9G1X - chains A and E of the 14 polymer chains in the assembly; structure by electron microscopy, 3.50 A resolution.

[Chain A]
Protein: DNA-directed RNA polymerase I subunit RPA190
From: Saccharomyces cerevisiae
Notes: EC 2.7.7.6
Reference sequence: P10964 (RPA1_YEAST); residue numbers follow UniProt; this construct covers 1-1664
Sequence (1664 residues; numbered 1 to 1664; the number before each row is that of its first residue):
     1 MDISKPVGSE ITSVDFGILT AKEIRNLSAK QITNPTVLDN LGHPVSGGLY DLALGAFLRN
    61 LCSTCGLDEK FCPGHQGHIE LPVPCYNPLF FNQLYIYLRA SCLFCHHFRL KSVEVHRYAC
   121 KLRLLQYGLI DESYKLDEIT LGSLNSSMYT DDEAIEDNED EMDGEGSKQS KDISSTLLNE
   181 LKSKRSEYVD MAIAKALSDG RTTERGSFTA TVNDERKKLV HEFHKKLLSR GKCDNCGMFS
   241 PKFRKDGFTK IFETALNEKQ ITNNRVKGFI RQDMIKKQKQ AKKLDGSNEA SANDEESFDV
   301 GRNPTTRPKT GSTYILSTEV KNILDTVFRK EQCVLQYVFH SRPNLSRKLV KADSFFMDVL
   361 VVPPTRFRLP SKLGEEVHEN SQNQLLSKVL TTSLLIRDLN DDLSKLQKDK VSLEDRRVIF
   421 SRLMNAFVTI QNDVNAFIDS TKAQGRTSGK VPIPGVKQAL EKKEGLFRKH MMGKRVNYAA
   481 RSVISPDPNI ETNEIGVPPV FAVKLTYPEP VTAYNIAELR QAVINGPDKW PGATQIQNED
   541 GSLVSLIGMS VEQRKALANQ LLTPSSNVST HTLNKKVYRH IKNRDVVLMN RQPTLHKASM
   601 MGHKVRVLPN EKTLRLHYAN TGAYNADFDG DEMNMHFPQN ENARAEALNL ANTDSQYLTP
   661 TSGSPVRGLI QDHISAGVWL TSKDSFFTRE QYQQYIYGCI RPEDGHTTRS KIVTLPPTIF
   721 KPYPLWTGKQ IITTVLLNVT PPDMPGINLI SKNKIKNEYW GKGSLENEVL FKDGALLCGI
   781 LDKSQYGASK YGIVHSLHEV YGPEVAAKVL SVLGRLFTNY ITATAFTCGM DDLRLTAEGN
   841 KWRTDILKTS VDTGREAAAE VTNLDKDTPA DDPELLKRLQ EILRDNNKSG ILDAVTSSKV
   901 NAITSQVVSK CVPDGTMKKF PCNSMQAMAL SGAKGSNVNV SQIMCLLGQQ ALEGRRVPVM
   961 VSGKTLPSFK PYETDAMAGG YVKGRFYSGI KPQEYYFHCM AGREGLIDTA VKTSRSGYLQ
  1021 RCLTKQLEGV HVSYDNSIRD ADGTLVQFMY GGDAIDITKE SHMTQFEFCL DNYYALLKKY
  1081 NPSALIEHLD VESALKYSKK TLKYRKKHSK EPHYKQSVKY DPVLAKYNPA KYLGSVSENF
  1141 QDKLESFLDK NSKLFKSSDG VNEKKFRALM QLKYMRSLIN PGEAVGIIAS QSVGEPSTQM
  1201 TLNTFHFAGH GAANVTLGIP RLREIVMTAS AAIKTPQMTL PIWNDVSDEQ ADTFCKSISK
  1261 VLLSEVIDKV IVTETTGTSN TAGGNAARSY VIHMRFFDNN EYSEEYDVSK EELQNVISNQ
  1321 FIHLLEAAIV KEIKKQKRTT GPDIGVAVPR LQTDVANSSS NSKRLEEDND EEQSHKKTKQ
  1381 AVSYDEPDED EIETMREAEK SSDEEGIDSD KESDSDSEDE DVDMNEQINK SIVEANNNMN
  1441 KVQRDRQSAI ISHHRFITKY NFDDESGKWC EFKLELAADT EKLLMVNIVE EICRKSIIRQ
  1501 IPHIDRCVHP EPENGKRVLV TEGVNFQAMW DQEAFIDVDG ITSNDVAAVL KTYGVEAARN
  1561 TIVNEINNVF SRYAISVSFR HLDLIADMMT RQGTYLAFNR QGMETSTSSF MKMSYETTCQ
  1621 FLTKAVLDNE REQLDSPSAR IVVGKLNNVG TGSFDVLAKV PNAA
Disordered / not traced: 141-173, 256-311, 407-412, 446-450, 1154-1159, 1200-1216, 1230-1543, 1664
Metal / ion sites: Zn2+ site 1: Cys62, Cys65, Cys72, His75; Zn2+ site 2: Cys102, Cys105, Cys233, Cys236
Curated features (UniProtKB/Swiss-Prot):
  - region: Pro992 to Glu1004 (Bridging helix)
  - binding site (Zn(2+)): Cys62, Cys65, Cys72, His75, Cys102, Cys105, Cys233, Cys236
  - binding site (Mg(2+)): Asp627, Asp629, Asp631
  - modified residue (Phosphoserine): Ser889, Ser1636
What the authors report for this chain:
  - specificity-determining residues: Pro593 (proposed by the authors, not directly observed)

[Chain E]
Protein: DNA-directed RNA polymerases I, II, and III subunit RPABC1
From: Saccharomyces cerevisiae
Reference sequence: P20434 (RPAB1_YEAST); residues 1-215 here = UniProt positions 1-215
Sequence (215 residues; numbered 1 to 215; the number before each row is that of its first residue):
     1 MDQENERNIS RLWRAFRTVK EMVKDRGYFI TQEEVELPLE DFKAKYCDSM GRPQRKMMSF
    61 QANPTEESIS KFPDMGSLWV EFCDEPSVGV KTMKTFVIHI QEKNFQTGIF VYQNNITPSA
   121 MKLVPSIPPA TIETFNEAAL VVNITHHELV PKHIRLSSDE KRELLKRYRL KESQLPRIQR
   181 ADPVALYLGL KRGEVVKIIR KSETSGRYAS YRICM
Disordered / not traced: 1-3, 48-54

[How chain A and chain E interact]
Pairs across the interface (76):
  Ile130(A) with Arg177(E); Met215(E), hydrophobic
  Asp131(A) with Arg192(E)
  Tyr134(A) with Arg192(E)
  Glu138(A) with Pro128(E)
  Arg201(A) with Glu172(E), salt bridge
  Thr211(A) with Ser173(E); Arg177(E), hydrogen bond
  Asp214(A) with Arg177(E), salt bridge
  Glu215(A) with Arg177(E)
  Asp1035(A) with Tyr168(E)
  Arg1039(A) with Tyr168(E); Leu170(E)
  Gly1043(A) with Gln174(E)
  Thr1044(A) with Gln174(E)
  Leu1045(A) with Leu170(E), hydrophobic; Gln174(E), hydrogen bond (backbone-backbone); Pro176(E)
  Val1046(A) with Pro176(E)
  Phe1048(A) with Tyr168(E), hydrophobic; Leu175(E), hydrophobic; Ser210(E); Tyr211(E)
  Gly1051(A) with Ser202(E); Thr204(E); Ser205(E)
  Gly1052(A) with Ser205(E), hydrogen bond (backbone-side chain); Tyr208(E)
  Asp1053(A) with Thr204(E); Ser205(E)
  His1113(A) with Thr145(E); His147(E); Glu148(E); Val150(E), hydrogen bond (side chain-backbone)
  Tyr1114(A) with Thr145(E); His146(E); Lys152(E)
  Val1118(A) with Ile154(E), hydrophobic; Ile199(E), hydrophobic; Arg207(E)
  Asp1121(A) with Lys197(E), salt bridge
  Ala1125(A) with Arg167(E)
  Ser1137(A) with Ser205(E)
  Glu1138(A) with Ser205(E); Arg207(E), salt bridge
  Asn1139(A) with Ser202(E); Gly206(E)
  Leu1550(A) with Pro183(E)
  Lys1551(A) with Pro183(E)
  Thr1552(A) with Ile144(E); Pro183(E)
  Tyr1553(A) with Ile144(E); His147(E); Val150(E); Val184(E)
  Gly1554(A) with Pro183(E)
  Val1555(A) with Asp182(E); Arg212(E)
  Glu1556(A) with Pro151(E); His153(E); Ile198(E); Arg200(E), salt bridge; Arg212(E), salt bridge
  Ala1557(A) with Val150(E), hydrophobic
  Asn1560(A) with Leu149(E), hydrogen bond (side chain-backbone)
  Thr1561(A) with Leu149(E)
  Phe1579(A) with Glu203(E)
  Arg1580(A) with Thr204(E), hydrogen bond
  Asp1583(A) with Tyr208(E)
  Asp1587(A) with Arg200(E), salt bridge
  Thr1590(A) with Arg212(E)
  Arg1591(A) with Pro176(E); Arg177(E), hydrogen bond (backbone-backbone)
  Gln1592(A) with Arg177(E), hydrogen bond; Gln179(E)
  Gly1593(A) with Arg177(E), hydrogen bond (backbone-backbone)
Also at the interface, not in a pair above, chain A (54 interface residues in all): Thr209, Val212, Ser1037, Met1049, Arg1105, Gln1116, Ser1117, Pro1122, Val1549, Arg1559
Also at the interface, not in a pair above, chain E (44 interface residues in all): Leu164, Ile178, Ala209

[Overview]
54 residues of chain A face 44 of chain E across their interface, with 9 hydrogen bonds and 7 salt bridges.
Polar contacts include Arg201(A)-Glu172(E), Asp214(A)-Arg177(E) and Asp1121(A)-Lys197(E). Cys62(A), Cys65(A),
Cys72(A) and His75(A) form the Zn2+ site 1. From UniProt: 8 Zn2+-binding residues and 3 Mg2+-binding residues
on chain A. The paper reports the specificity determinant Pro593(A).
Chain A is DNA-directed RNA polymerase I subunit RPA190 and chain E is DNA-directed RNA polymerases I, II, and
III subunit RPABC1, both from Saccharomyces cerevisiae; the structure, Yeast RNA polymerase I elongation
complex stalled by an apurinic site, 11-subunit, was determined by electron microscopy together with 9G1V,
9G23, 9G24, 9G26, 9G27, 9G29, 9G2B and 9G2C from the same study.
